8OWO - chain A; structure by X-ray diffraction, 1.80 A resolution.

# Chain A
Molecule: Histone-lysine N-methyltransferase SMYD3
Organism: Homo sapiens
Notes: EC 2.1.1.354
Reference sequence: Q9H7B4 (SMYD3_HUMAN); residues 1-428 here = UniProt positions 1-428
Amino-acid sequence (431 residues; numbered -2 to 428; the number before each row is that of its first residue; numbers below 1 keep their minus sign (Gly-2 is residue -2)):
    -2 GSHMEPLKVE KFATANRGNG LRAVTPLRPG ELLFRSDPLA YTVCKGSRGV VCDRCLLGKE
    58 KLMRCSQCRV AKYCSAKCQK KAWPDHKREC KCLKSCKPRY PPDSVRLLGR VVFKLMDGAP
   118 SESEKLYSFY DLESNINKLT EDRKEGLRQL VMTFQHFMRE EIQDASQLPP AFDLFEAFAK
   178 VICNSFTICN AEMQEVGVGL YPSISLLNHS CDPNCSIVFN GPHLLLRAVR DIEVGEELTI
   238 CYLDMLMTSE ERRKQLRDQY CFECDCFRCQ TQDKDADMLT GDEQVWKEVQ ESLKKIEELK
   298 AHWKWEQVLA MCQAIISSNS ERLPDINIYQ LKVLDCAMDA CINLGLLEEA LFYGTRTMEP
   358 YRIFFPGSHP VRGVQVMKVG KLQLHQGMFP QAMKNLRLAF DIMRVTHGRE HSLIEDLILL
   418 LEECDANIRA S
Disordered / not traced: -2 to 2
Construct notes: expression tag (-2 to 0); engineered mutation Asn13 (Lys in Q9H7B4), Arg140 (Lys in Q9H7B4)
Bound ions: Zn2+ site 1: Cys49, Cys52, Cys71, Cys75; Zn2+ site 2: Cys62, Cys65, His83, Cys87; Zn2+ site 3: Cys208, Cys261, Cys263, Cys266
Small-molecule neighbours:
  - 3-oxidanylbenzenecarbonitrile (9W9): Pro99, Gln146, Leu147, Thr150
  - S-adenosylmethionine (SAM): Asn13, Arg14, Gly15, Asn16, Tyr124, Glu130, Asn132, Cys180, Asn181, Ser202, Leu203, Leu204, Asn205, His206, Tyr239, Tyr257, Phe259
Swiss-Prot annotation at these positions:
  - zinc finger: Cys49 to Cys87 (MYND-type)
  - binding site (S-adenosyl-L-methionine): Arg14 to Asn16, Tyr124, Asn132, Asn181, Asn205, His206, Tyr239, Phe259
  - binding site (Zn(2+)): Cys49, Cys52, Cys62, Cys65, Cys71, Cys75, His83, Cys87
  - modified residue: Met1 (N-acetylmethionine), Thr22 (Phosphothreonine)

# Overview
Chain A binds S-adenosylmethionine and 3-oxidanylbenzenecarbonitrile. Cys49, Cys52, Cys71 and Cys75 coordinate
Zn2+ site 1. Cys62, Cys65, His83 and Cys87 coordinate Zn2+ site 2. UniProt lists 10
S-adenosyl-L-methionine-binding residues and 8 Zn2+-binding residues.
Chain A is Histone-lysine N-methyltransferase SMYD3 (Homo sapiens); the structure, SMYD3 in complex with
fragment FL01507, was determined by X-ray diffraction, deposited together with 7QNR, 7QNU and 7QLB.
